6SUC - chain A; structure by X-ray diffraction, 1.97 A resolution.

Chain A:
Name: Receptor-type tyrosine-protein phosphatase U
Organism: Homo sapiens
Notes: EC 3.1.3.48
UniProt: Q92729 (PTPRU_HUMAN); residues 871-1153 here = UniProt positions 871-1153
Chain sequence (297 residues; each row starts with the number of its first residue):
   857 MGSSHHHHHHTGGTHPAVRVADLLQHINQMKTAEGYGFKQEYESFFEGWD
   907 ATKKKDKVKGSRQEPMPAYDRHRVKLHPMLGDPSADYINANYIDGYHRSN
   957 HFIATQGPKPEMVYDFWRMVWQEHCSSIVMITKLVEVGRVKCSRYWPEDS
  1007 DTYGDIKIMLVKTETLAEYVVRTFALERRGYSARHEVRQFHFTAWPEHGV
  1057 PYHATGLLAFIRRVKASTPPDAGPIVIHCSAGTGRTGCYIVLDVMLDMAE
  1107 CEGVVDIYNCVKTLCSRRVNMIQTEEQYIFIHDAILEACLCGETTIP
Not modelled in the structure: 857-871, 903-926, 938-941, 1086-1088, 1121-1125, 1148-1153
Differences from the reference sequence: initiating methionine (857); expression tag (858-870); variant Ser940 (Asn in Q92729)
Disulfide bonds: Cys998-Cys1085
From the paper describing this entry:
  - conformationally variable residues (order/disorder transition): Ser1086 to Gly1088, Cys1121 to Met1127
  - mutagenesis - E1053D: unchanged catalytic activity on cellular pTyr and pNPP
  - mutagenesis - E1053D/T1089A, T1089A: unchanged catalytic activity

Summary:
The paper reports that E1053D/T1089A and T1089A leave catalytic activity unchanged; conformational variability
at Ser1086 and Cys1121.
Chain A is Receptor-type tyrosine-protein phosphatase U (Homo sapiens); the structure, Human PTPRU D1 domain,
oxidised form, was determined by X-ray diffraction, deposited together with 6SUB.
